Entry 7K2P (X-ray diffraction, 2.11 A resolution); this record covers chains A and P.

Chain A:
Molecule: Kelch-like ECH-associated protein 1
Source organism: Homo sapiens
UniProt: Q14145 (KEAP1_HUMAN); numbering as in UniProt (aligned over 324-624)
Amino-acid sequence (301 residues; row label = number of the first residue in the row):
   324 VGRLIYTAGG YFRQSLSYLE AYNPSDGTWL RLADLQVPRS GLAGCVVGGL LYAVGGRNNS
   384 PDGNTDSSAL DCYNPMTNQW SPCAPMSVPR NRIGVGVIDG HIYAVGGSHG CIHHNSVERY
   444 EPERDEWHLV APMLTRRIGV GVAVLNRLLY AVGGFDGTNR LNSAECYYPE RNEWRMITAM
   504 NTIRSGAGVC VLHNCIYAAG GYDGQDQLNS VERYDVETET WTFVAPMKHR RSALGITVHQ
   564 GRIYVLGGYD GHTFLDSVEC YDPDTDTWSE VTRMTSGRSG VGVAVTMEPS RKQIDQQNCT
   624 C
Not modelled in the structure: 324-326, 610-624
Differences from the reference sequence: conflict Ser613 (Cys in Q14145)
UniProt features mapped onto this chain:
  - site: Cys434 (Sensor for electrophilic agents)
  - modified residue: Cys434 (S-cGMP-cysteine)
  - natural variant: Gly333 (G333C: In a NSCLC cell line), Gly350 (G350S: In a NSCLC cell line), Gly364 (G364C: In a lung adenocarcinoma cell line), Gly430 (G430C: In a lung adenocarcinoma patient), Ala522 (A522V: In a breast cancer sample)
  - mutagenesis: Tyr334 (Y334A: Loss of interaction with NFE2L2/NRF2. Strongly reduces repression of NFE2L2/NRF2-dependent gene expression. Loss of interaction with PGAM5), Arg380 (R380A: Loss of interaction with NFE2L2/NRF2. Abolishes repression of NFE2L2/NRF2-dependent gene expression. Impaired interaction with SQSTM1/p62), Asn382 (N382A: Loss of interaction with NFE2L2/NRF2. Strongly reduces repression of NFE2L2/NRF2-dependent gene expression. Impaired interaction with SQSTM1/p62), Arg415 (R415A: Loss of interaction with NFE2L2/NRF2. Abolishes repression of NFE2L2/NRF2-dependent gene expression. Loss of interaction with PGAM5. Does not affect interaction with SQSTM1/p62), His436 (H436A: Loss of interaction with NFE2L2/NRF2. Abolishes repression of NFE2L2/NRF2-dependent gene expression. Does not affect interaction with SQSTM1/p62), Phe478 (F478A: Abolishes repression of NFE2L2/NRF2-dependent gene expression), Arg483 (R483A: Loss of interaction with NFE2L2/NRF2. Abolishes repression of NFE2L2/NRF2-dependent gene expression. Loss of interaction with PGAM5. Does not affect interaction with SQSTM1/p62), Tyr525 (Y525A: Loss of interaction with NFE2L2/NRF2. Strongly reduces repression of NFE2L2/NRF2-dependent gene expression. Abolishes interaction with SQSTM1/p62), Tyr572 (Y572A: Loss of interaction with NFE2L2/NRF2. Strongly reduces repression of NFE2L2/NRF2-dependent gene expression. Loss of interaction with PGAM5. Abolishes interaction with SQSTM1/p62), Lys615 (K615R: Decreases binding to PGCKA1. Increases protein half-life)

Chain P:
Molecule: (Dav)dpetge
Amino-acid sequence (7 residues; numbered 76 to 82; the number before each row is that of its first residue):
    76 XDPETGE
Modified positions: DAV (delta-amino valeric acid) at position 76
Covalent attachments: covalent link DAV_76-Glu82

How chain A and chain P interact:
Contacting residue pairs - 25 pairs, chain A then chain P:
  Tyr334(A) with DAV_76(P); Glu82(P)
  Ser363(A) with Glu82(P), hydrogen bond
  Arg380(A) with Glu82(P), salt bridge
  Asn382(A) with Glu82(P)
  Arg415(A) with Asp77(P), salt bridge; Glu79(P), salt bridge; Thr80(P)
  Arg483(A) with Glu79(P), salt bridge
  Ser508(A) with Glu79(P), hydrogen bond
  Gly509(A) with Glu79(P), hydrogen bond (backbone-side chain)
  Tyr525(A) with Pro78(P); Glu79(P)
  Gln530(A) with Pro78(P), hydrogen bond (side chain-backbone); Glu79(P)
  Ser555(A) with Glu79(P), hydrogen bond (side chain-backbone)
  Ala556(A) with Glu79(P); Thr80(P)
  Tyr572(A) with Pro78(P); Glu79(P); Thr80(P); Gly81(P)
  Phe577(A) with Thr80(P); Gly81(P)
  Ser602(A) with Thr80(P), hydrogen bond (side chain-backbone)

In short:
Chain A and chain P form an interface of 15 and 7 residues respectively; the contacts include 6 hydrogen bonds
and 4 salt bridges. Among the polar pairs are Arg380(A)-Glu82(P), Arg415(A)-Asp77(P) and Arg415(A)-Glu79(P).
UniProt lists 10 mutagenesis sites on chain A.
Here chain A is Kelch-like ECH-associated protein 1 (Homo sapiens) and chain P is (Dav)dpetge. Entry 7K2P
(Kelch domain of human KEAP1 bound to Nrf2-based cyclic peptide, c[AVA-DPETGE]) was determined by X-ray
diffraction together with 7K29, 7K2A, 7K2B, 7K2C, 7K2E, 7K2N and 7K2O from the same study.
